Entry 6MBF (X-ray diffraction, 1.54 A resolution); this record covers chain A.

# Chain A
Protein: GphF Dehydratase 1
Source organism: Archangium violaceum
Reference sequence: U6BSB2 (U6BSB2_9DELT); residues 1698-1985 here correspond to UniProt positions 1697-1984 (UniProt number = residue number - 1)
Sequence (291 residues; numbered 1695 to 1985; the number before each row is that of its first residue):
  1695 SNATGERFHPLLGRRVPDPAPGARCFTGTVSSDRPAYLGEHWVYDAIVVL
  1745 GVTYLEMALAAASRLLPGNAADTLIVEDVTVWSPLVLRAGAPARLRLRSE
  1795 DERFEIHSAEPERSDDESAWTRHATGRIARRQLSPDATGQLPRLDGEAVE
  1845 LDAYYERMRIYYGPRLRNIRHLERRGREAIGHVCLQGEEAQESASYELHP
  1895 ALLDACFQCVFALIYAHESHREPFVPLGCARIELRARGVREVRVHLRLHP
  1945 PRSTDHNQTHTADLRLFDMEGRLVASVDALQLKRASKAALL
Disordered / not traced: 1695-1701, 1828-1832, 1981-1985
Construct notes: expression tag (1695-1697)
Ligand contacts: Mg2+ (MG): His1735, Leu1744, Gly1745, Val1919, Pro1920
From the paper describing this entry:
  - catalytic residues: His1735, Asp1898
  - contacts within the chain: His1735-Val1742 (hydrogen bond), Tyr1856-Asp1898 (hydrogen bond)
  - specificity-determining residues: Leu1744
  - mutagenesis - H1735Q: abolished catalytic activity on 2, 6, 9, or 10 & 11
  - mutagenesis - D1898N: abolished catalytic activity on 2 or 6
  - mutagenesis - P1711L: unchanged catalytic activity
  - mutagenesis - L1744P: increased catalytic activity (dehydration activity)
  - mutagenesis - L1744P, Y1856F: abolished catalytic activity on 2-methyl substrates
  - mutagenesis - L1744P (13% vs. 1%): increased catalytic activity on 6
  - mutagenesis - Y1856F: unchanged catalytic activity on dehydration
  - mutagenesis - Y1856F: unchanged catalytic activity on 9, 10, 11, 13
  - catalytic residues: Tyr1856 (proposed by the authors, not directly observed)

# Overview
Bound to chain A: Mg2+. The paper reports catalytic residues His1735, Asp1898 and Tyr1856; L1744P and Y1856F
abolish catalytic activity on 2-methyl substrates; 5 substitutions were tested in all.
Chain A is GphF Dehydratase 1 (Archangium violaceum); the structure, GphF Dehydratase 1, was determined by
X-ray diffraction together with 6MBG and 6MBH from the same study.
